Entry 5INI (X-ray diffraction, 2.85 A resolution); this record covers chains A and C of the 6 polymer chains in the assembly.

Chain A (and C):
Molecule: Putative carboxyl transferase
Organism: Streptomyces ambofaciens ATCC 23877
Notes: chain C of this document is another copy of the same molecule, construct and numbering; everything in this record applies to it too
Reference sequence: A0ACI9 (A0ACI9_STRAM); residues 1-532 here = UniProt positions 1-532
Amino-acid sequence (538 residues; each row starts with the number of its first residue; numbers below 1 keep their minus sign (Gly-5 is residue -5)):
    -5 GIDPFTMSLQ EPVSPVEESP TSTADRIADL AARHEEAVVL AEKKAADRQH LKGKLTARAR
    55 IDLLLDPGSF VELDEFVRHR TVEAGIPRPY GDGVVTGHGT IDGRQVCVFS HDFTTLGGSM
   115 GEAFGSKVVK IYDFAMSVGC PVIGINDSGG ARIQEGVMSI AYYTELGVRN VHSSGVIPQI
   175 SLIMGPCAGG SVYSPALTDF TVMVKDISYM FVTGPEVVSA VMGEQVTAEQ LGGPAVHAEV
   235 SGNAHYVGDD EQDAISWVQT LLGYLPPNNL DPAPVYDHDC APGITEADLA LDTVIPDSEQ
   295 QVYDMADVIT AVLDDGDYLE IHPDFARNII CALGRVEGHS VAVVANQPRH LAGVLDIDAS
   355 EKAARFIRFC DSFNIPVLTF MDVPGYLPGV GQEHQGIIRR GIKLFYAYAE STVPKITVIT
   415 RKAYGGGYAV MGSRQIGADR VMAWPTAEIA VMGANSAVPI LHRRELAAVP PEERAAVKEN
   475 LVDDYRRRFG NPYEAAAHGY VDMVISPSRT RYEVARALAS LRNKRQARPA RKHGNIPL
Unresolved in the structure: -5 to 14, 76-80, 449-479 (chain C: -5 to 15, 76-80, 449-482)
Construct notes: expression tag (-5 to 0)
Ligand contacts: hexanoyl-coenzyme A (HXC): Phe107, Leu110, Gly111, Ser113, Gly143, Gly144, Ala145, Arg146, Ile147, Gln148, Ile154, Tyr157, Thr158, Gly161, Ala182, Gly183, Gly184, Tyr187, Ser188, Leu191, Phe205, Val206, Thr207, Gly208, Val211
Reported in the primary citation:
  - binding site for hexanoyl-coenzyme A: Gly143, Ala145, Ile147, Tyr157, Gly184, Tyr187, Leu191, Ile396, Phe399, Gly420, Ala423, Pro453
  - specificity-determining residues: Gly161 (proposed by the authors, not directly observed)

Chain A / chain C interface:
Contacting residue pairs - 56 pairs, chain A then chain C:
  Asp286(A) - Thr17(C)
  Asp286(A) - Ile21(C)
  Ile289(A) - Thr17(C)  hydrogen bond (backbone-side chain)
  Pro290(A) - Thr17(C)  hydrogen bond (backbone-side chain)
  Asp291(A) - Ser16(C)
  Asp291(A) - Thr17(C)  hydrogen bond (side chain-backbone)
  Arg428(A) - Lys124(C)
  Arg434(A) - Leu67(C)
  Arg434(A) - His92(C)
  Arg434(A) - Phe128(C)
  Pro439(A) - Arg20(C)  hydrogen bond (backbone-side chain)
  Pro439(A) - Leu24(C)  hydrophobic
  Thr440(A) - Thr17(C)
  Thr440(A) - Arg20(C)
  Glu442(A) - Arg20(C)  salt bridge
  Gly484(A) - Arg20(C)  hydrogen bond (backbone-side chain)
  Tyr487(A) - Asp23(C)
  Tyr487(A) - Leu24(C)
  Tyr487(A) - Arg27(C)
  Ala490(A) - Phe70(C)
  Ala490(A) - Val71(C)
  Ala491(A) - Phe70(C)
  Ala491(A) - Val71(C)
  Ala491(A) - Arg72(C)  hydrogen bond (backbone-backbone)
  His492(A) - Arg74(C)
  Gly493(A) - Asp68(C)
  Gly493(A) - Val71(C)
  Gly493(A) - Lys124(C)  hydrogen bond (backbone-side chain)
  Val495(A) - Asp68(C)
  Asp496(A) - Leu67(C)
  Asp496(A) - Asp68(C)  hydrogen bond (backbone-backbone)
  Asp496(A) - Lys124(C)  salt bridge
  Met497(A) - Val65(C)  hydrophobic
  Val498(A) - Leu24(C)
  Val498(A) - Phe70(C)  hydrophobic
  Ile499(A) - Leu24(C)
  Ser500(A) - Ile21(C)
  Ser500(A) - Leu24(C)
  Pro501(A) - Ile21(C)
  Tyr506(A) - Gly62(C)
  Arg510(A) - Gly62(C)
  Arg510(A) - Ser63(C)
  Arg510(A) - Phe64(C)
  Arg510(A) - Val65(C)
  Ser514(A) - His92(C)
  Ser514(A) - Gln99(C)  hydrogen bond (backbone-side chain)
  Ser514(A) - Phe128(C)
  Ser514(A) - Val132(C)
  Leu515(A) - Phe128(C)  hydrophobic
  Leu515(A) - Val132(C)  hydrophobic
  Asn517(A) - Ser131(C)
  Asn517(A) - Val132(C)  hydrogen bond (side chain-backbone)
  Asn517(A) - Asn262(C)
  Asn517(A) - Asp265(C)  hydrogen bond
  Lys518(A) - Ser131(C)
  Arg519(A) - Ser131(C)  hydrogen bond (backbone-backbone)
Interface residues without a listed pair, chain A (32 interface residues in all): Asp433, Asn485, Glu507
Interface residues without a listed pair, chain C (28 interface residues in all): Glu66, Glu69, Leu264

In short:
The interface between chain A and chain C involves 32 residues on one side and 28 on the other, with 12
hydrogen bonds and 2 salt bridges. Polar pairs include Glu442(A)-Arg20(C), Asp496(A)-Lys124(C) and
Ile289(A)-Thr17(C). From the paper: a binding site for hexanoyl-coenzyme A at Gly143(A), Ala145(A) and
Ile147(A) among others; the specificity determinant Gly161(A).
Chain A and chain C are both Putative carboxyl transferase (Streptomyces ambofaciens ATCC 23877); the
structure, Structural basis for acyl-CoA carboxylase-mediated assembly of unusual polyketide synthase extender
units incorporated into the stambomycin ..., was determined by X-ray diffraction (same publication as 5INF and
5ING).
